4AAY - chains C and E of the 4 polymer chains in the assembly; structure by X-ray diffraction, 2.70 A resolution.

# Chain C (and E)
Protein: AROA
Organism: Arsenite-oxidising bacterium NT-26
Notes: chain E of this document is another copy of the same molecule, construct and numbering; everything in this record applies to it too
UniProt: Q6VAL8 (Q6VAL8_9RHIZ); residues 1-845 here = UniProt positions 1-845
Amino-acid sequence (845 residues; each row starts with the number of its first residue):
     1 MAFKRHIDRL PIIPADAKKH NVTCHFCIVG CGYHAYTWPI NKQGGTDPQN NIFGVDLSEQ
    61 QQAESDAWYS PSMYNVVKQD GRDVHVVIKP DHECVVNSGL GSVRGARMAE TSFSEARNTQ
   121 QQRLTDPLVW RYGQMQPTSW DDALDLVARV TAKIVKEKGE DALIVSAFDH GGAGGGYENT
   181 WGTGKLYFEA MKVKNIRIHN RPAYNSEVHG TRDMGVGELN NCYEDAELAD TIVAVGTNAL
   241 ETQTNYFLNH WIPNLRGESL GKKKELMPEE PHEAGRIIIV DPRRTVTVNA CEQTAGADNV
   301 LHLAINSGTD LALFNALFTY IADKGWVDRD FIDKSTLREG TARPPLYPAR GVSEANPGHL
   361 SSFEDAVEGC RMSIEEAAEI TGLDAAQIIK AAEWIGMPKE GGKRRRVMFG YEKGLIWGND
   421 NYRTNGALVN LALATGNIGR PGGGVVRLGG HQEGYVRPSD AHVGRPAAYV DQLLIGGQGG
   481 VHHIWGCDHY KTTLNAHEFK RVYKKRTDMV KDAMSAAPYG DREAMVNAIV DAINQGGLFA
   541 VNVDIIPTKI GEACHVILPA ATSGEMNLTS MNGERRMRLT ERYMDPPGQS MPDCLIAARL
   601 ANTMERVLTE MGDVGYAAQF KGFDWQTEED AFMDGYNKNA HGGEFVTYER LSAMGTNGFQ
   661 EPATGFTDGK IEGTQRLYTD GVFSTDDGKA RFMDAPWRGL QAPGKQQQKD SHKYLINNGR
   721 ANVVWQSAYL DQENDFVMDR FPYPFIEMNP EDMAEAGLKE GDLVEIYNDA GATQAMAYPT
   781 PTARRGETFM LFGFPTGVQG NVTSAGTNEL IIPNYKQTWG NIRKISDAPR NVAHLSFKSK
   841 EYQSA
Unresolved in the structure: 1, 845
Bound ions: 3Fe-4S cluster Fe: Cys-24, Cys-27, Cys-31
Ligand contacts:
  - molybdenum(iv) ion / oxygen atom: His-199, Asn-200, Glu-207, Lys-413, Gly-450, His-451, Arg-720
  - 3Fe-4S cluster (F3S): Cys-24, Phe-26, Cys-27, Val-29, Gly-30, Cys-31, Tyr-33, Gly-101, Ser-102, Arg-104, Gly-105, Thr-244, Asn-245
  - molybdopterin guanosine dinucleotide (MGD; 2-amino-5,6-dimercapto-7-methyl-3,7,8a,9-tetrahydro-8-oxa-1,3,9,10-tetraaza-anthracen-4-one guanosine dinucleotide), molecule 1: Cys-27, Arg-104, Val-235, Gly-236, Thr-237, Asn-238, Glu-241, Thr-242, Gln-243, Val-280, Asp-281, Pro-282, Arg-283, Thr-285, Ile-305, Ser-307, Gly-308, Asp-310, Glu-412, Lys-413, Gly-414, Gly-449, Gly-450, His-451, Asn-717, Gly-719, Arg-720, Ala-721, Asn-722, Val-724, Trp-725, Gln-726, Phe-789, Lys-816, Gln-817
  - molybdopterin guanosine dinucleotide (MGD), molecule 2: Ala-173, Gly-174, His-199, Asn-200, Lys-413, Trp-417, His-451, Gly-486, Cys-487, Asp-488, Thr-492, Val-543, Asp-544, Ile-545, Ile-546, Thr-548, Ala-560, Ala-561, Thr-562, Asp-593, Asn-718, Gly-719, Arg-720, Gln-726, Ser-727, Tyr-729, Phe-792, Gln-799, Thr-803, Tyr-815, Lys-816
Reported in the primary citation:
  - binding site for 3Fe-4S cluster: Thr-244 to Arg-256
  - binding site for molybdopterin guanosine dinucleotide: His-199, His-451
  - binding site for oxygen atom: Asn-200, Glu-207, Arg-447

# Interface between chain C and chain E
Pairs across the interface - 102 pairs, chain C then chain E:
  Phe-3(C) with Glu-115(E)
  His-6(C) with Ile-40(E); Asp-83(E), salt bridge
  Asp-8(C) with Asn-41(E)
  Ile-40(C) with His-6(E)
  Asn-41(C) with Asp-8(E)
  Asp-83(C) with His-6(E), salt bridge
  Glu-115(C) with Phe-3(E); Asp-735(E)
  Asn-118(C) with Arg-117(E); Asn-118(E); Asp-735(E)
  Gln-121(C) with Glu-733(E), hydrogen bond (side chain-backbone); Asp-735(E)
  Asp-126(C) with Asn-831(E), hydrogen bond
  Trp-130(C) with Lys-504(E)
  Arg-131(C) with Leu-763(E); Gln-774(E), hydrogen bond
  Tyr-132(C) with Lys-500(E), hydrogen bond (backbone-side chain); Glu-765(E), hydrogen bond; Ala-772(E); Thr-773(E); Gln-774(E); Asn-801(E), hydrogen bond (backbone-side chain); Ile-825(E)
  Gly-133(C) with Lys-500(E)
  Gln-134(C) with Tyr-490(E); Lys-500(E), hydrogen bond; Val-798(E)
  Gln-136(C) with Gln-774(E); Pro-795(E), hydrogen bond (side chain-backbone); Thr-796(E); Gly-797(E)
  Pro-137(C) with Tyr-743(E); Gln-774(E), hydrogen bond (backbone-side chain); Thr-796(E)
  Thr-138(C) with Tyr-743(E); Leu-763(E)
  Ser-139(C) with Ser-826(E), hydrogen bond
  Trp-140(C) with Arg-830(E)
  His-497(C) with Tyr-132(E); Ser-515(E), hydrogen bond (side chain-backbone)
  Lys-500(C) with Tyr-132(E), hydrogen bond (side chain-backbone); Gly-133(E); Gln-134(E), hydrogen bond
  Arg-501(C) with Ser-515(E); Ala-516(E)
  Lys-504(C) with Trp-130(E); Lys-504(E); Asp-508(E), salt bridge; Lys-511(E); Asp-512(E)
  Asp-508(C) with Lys-504(E), salt bridge; Asp-508(E)
  Lys-511(C) with Lys-504(E)
  Asp-512(C) with Lys-504(E)
  Ser-515(C) with His-497(E), hydrogen bond (backbone-side chain); Arg-501(E)
  Ala-516(C) with Arg-501(E)
  Tyr-519(C) with Glu-765(E); Ile-825(E), hydrophobic
  Gly-520(C) with Glu-765(E), hydrogen bond (backbone-side chain); Arg-823(E)
  Asp-521(C) with Arg-823(E)
  Arg-522(C) with Ile-825(E), hydrogen bond (side chain-backbone)
  Gln-589(C) with Arg-830(E), hydrogen bond; Asn-831(E)
  Met-591(C) with Arg-830(E)
  Glu-733(C) with Gln-121(E)
  Asp-735(C) with Glu-115(E); Asn-118(E); Gln-121(E)
  Tyr-743(C) with Pro-137(E); Thr-138(E)
  Leu-763(C) with Arg-131(E); Thr-138(E)
  Glu-765(C) with Tyr-132(E), hydrogen bond; Tyr-519(E); Gly-520(E), hydrogen bond (side chain-backbone)
  Ala-772(C) with Tyr-132(E)
  Thr-773(C) with Tyr-132(E)
  Gln-774(C) with Arg-131(E), hydrogen bond; Tyr-132(E); Gln-136(E); Pro-137(E), hydrogen bond (side chain-backbone)
  Pro-795(C) with Gln-136(E), hydrogen bond (backbone-side chain)
  Thr-796(C) with Gln-136(E); Pro-137(E)
  Gly-797(C) with Gln-136(E)
  Val-798(C) with Gln-134(E)
  Asn-801(C) with Tyr-132(E), hydrogen bond (side chain-backbone)
  Arg-823(C) with Gly-520(E); Asp-521(E)
  Ile-825(C) with Tyr-132(E); Tyr-519(E), hydrophobic; Arg-522(E), hydrogen bond (backbone-side chain)
  Ser-826(C) with Ser-139(E), hydrogen bond
  Arg-830(C) with Trp-140(E); Gln-589(E), hydrogen bond; Met-591(E)
  Asn-831(C) with Asp-126(E), hydrogen bond; Gln-589(E)
Interface residues without a listed pair, chain C (61 interface residues in all): Arg-9, Ala-116, Arg-117, Asp-142, Lys-505, Pro-518, Lys-549, Pro-829
Interface residues without a listed pair, chain E (63 interface residues in all): Arg-5, Arg-9, Asp-142, Lys-505, Pro-518, Lys-549, Asn-734, Pro-829

# Summary
61 residues of chain C face 63 of chain E across their interface; the contacts include 27 hydrogen bonds and 4
salt bridges. Polar contacts include His-6(C)/Asp-83(E), Lys-504(C)/Asp-508(E) and Gln-121(C)/Glu-733(E). From
the paper: a binding site for oxygen atom at Asn-200(C), Glu-207(C) and Arg-447(C); a binding site for
molybdopterin guanosine dinucleotide at His-199(C) and His-451(C).
Chain C and chain E are both AROA (Arsenite-oxidising bacterium NT-26); the structure, Crystal Structure of
the arsenite oxidase protein complex from Rhizobium species strain NT-26, was determined by X-ray diffraction.
